PDB entry 2O2Q | X-ray diffraction, 2.00 A resolution | chains B and C of the 4 polymer chains in the assembly

== Chain B (and C) ==
Name: Formyltetrahydrofolate dehydrogenase
Organism: Rattus norvegicus
Notes: EC 1.5.1.6; fragment: C-terminal domain, residues 397-902; chain C of this document is another copy of the same molecule, construct and numbering; everything in this record applies to it too
Reference sequence: Q5HZB2 (Q5HZB2_RAT); residues 397-902 here = UniProt positions 397-902
Chain sequence (517 residues; row label = number of the first residue in the row):
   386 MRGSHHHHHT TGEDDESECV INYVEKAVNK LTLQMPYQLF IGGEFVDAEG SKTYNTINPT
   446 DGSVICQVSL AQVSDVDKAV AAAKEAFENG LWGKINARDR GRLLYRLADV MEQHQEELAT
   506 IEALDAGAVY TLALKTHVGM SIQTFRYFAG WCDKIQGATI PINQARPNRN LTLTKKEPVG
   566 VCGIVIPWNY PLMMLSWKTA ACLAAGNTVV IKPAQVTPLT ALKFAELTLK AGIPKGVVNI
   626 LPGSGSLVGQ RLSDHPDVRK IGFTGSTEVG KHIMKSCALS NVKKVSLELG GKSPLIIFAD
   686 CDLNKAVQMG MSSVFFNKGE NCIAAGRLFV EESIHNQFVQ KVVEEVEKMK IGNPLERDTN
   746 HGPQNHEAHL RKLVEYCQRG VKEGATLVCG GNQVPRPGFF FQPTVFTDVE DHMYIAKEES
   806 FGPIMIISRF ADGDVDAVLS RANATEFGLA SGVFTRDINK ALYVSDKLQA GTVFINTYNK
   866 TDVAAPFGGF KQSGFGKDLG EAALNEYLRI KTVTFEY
Unresolved in the structure: 386-404
Sequence notes: initiating methionine (386); cloning artifact (387-389, 395-396); expression tag (390-394)
Residues lining bound ligands: NADP (NAP; NADP nicotinamide-adenine-dinucleotide phosphate): Val570, Ile571, Pro572, Trp573, Asn574, Met579, Lys597, Pro598, Ala599, Gln600, Gly628, Ser629, Gly630, Ser631, Gly634, Gln635, Phe648, Thr649, Gly650, Ser651, Val654, His657, Ile658, Glu673, Leu674, Gly675, Gly676, Cys707, Glu804, Phe806, Leu834, Phe872

== Interface between chain B and chain C ==
Residue-residue contacts (46):
  Asn481(B) with Asn548(C), hydrogen bond; Gln549(C), hydrogen bond (side chain-backbone)
  Arg483(B) with Asn548(C), hydrogen bond
  Asp538(B) with Pro546(C)
  Ile540(B) with Pro546(C)
  Gln541(B) with Ala543(C); Thr544(C); Ile545(C)
  Gly542(B) with Gly542(C); Ala543(C); Thr544(C), hydrogen bond (backbone-backbone)
  Ala543(B) with Gln541(C); Gly542(C); Ala543(C), hydrophobic; Thr544(C)
  Thr544(B) with Gln541(C); Gly542(C), hydrogen bond (backbone-backbone); Ala543(C); Leu558(C); Thr559(C), hydrogen bond (side chain-backbone)
  Ile545(B) with Gln541(C)
  Pro546(B) with Asp538(C); Ile540(C)
  Asn548(B) with Asn481(C), hydrogen bond; Arg483(C), hydrogen bond
  Gln549(B) with Asn481(C), hydrogen bond (backbone-side chain)
  Leu556(B) with Lys560(C)
  Leu558(B) with Thr544(C); Leu558(C), hydrophobic
  Thr559(B) with Thr544(C), hydrogen bond (backbone-side chain)
  Thr840(B) with Ile843(C)
  Arg841(B) with Arg841(C); Asp842(C), salt bridge; Ile843(C), hydrogen bond (backbone-backbone); Asn844(C)
  Asp842(B) with Arg841(C), salt bridge
  Ile843(B) with Thr840(C); Arg841(C), hydrogen bond (backbone-backbone); Ile843(C), hydrophobic; Ala846(C), hydrophobic; Ile860(C), hydrophobic; Asn861(C)
  Asn844(B) with Arg841(C)
  Ala846(B) with Ile843(C), hydrophobic
  Ile860(B) with Ile843(C), hydrophobic
  Asn861(B) with Ile843(C)
Other interface residues (no listed pair), chain B (28 interface residues in all): Ala482, Cys537, Lys539, Lys560, Tyr902
Other interface residues (no listed pair), chain C (28 interface residues in all): Ala482, Cys537, Lys539, Ile547, Leu556

== Summary ==
Chain B and chain C each contribute 28 residues to their interface; the contacts include 12 hydrogen bonds and
2 salt bridges. Among the polar pairs are Arg841(B)-Asp842(C), Asn481(B)-Asn548(C) and Asn481(B)-Gln549(C).
Bound to chain B: NADP.
Both chains are Formyltetrahydrofolate dehydrogenase (Rattus norvegicus). Entry 2O2Q (Crystal structure of the
C-terminal domain of rat 10'formyltetrahydrofolate dehydrogenase in complex with NADP) was determined by X-ray
diffraction, deposited together with 2O2P and 2O2R.
